8F5A - chains A and E of the 5 polymer chains in the assembly; structure by X-ray diffraction, 1.95 A resolution.

[Chain A]
Molecule: heavy chain HLA-B*57:01
Organism: Homo sapiens
Reference sequence: U6BR87 (U6BR87_HUMAN); residues 1-278 here correspond to UniProt positions 25-302 (UniProt number = residue number + 24)
Amino-acid sequence (278 residues; numbered 1 to 278; the number before each row is that of its first residue):
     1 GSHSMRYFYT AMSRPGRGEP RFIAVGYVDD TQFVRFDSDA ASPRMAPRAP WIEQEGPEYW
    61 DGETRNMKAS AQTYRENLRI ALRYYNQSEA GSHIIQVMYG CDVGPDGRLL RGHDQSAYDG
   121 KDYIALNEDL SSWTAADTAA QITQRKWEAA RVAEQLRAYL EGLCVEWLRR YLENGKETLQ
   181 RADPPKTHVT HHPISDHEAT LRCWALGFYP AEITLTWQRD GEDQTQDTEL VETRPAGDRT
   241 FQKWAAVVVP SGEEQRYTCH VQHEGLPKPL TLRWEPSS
Unresolved in the structure: 277-278
Cystine bridges: C101-C164, C203-C259

[Chain E]
Molecule: TW10 peptide
Amino-acid sequence (10 residues; each row starts with the number of its first residue):
     1 TSTLQEQIGW

[Interface between chain A and chain E]
Contacting residue pairs (44; chain A residue first):
  M5(A) - S2(E)
  Y7(A) - S2(E)  hydrogen bond
  Y7(A) - T3(E)
  Y9(A) - E6(E)
  M45(A) - T3(E)
  Y59(A) - S2(E)
  G62(A) - T1(E)
  E63(A) - T1(E)
  E63(A) - S2(E)  hydrogen bond (side chain-backbone)
  E63(A) - T3(E)  hydrogen bond
  N66(A) - T3(E)  hydrogen bond
  N66(A) - L4(E)  hydrogen bond (side chain-backbone)
  N66(A) - Q5(E)
  M67(A) - T3(E)
  T73(A) - E6(E)
  T73(A) - I8(E)
  Y74(A) - E6(E)  hydrogen bond
  N77(A) - G9(E)
  N77(A) - W10(E)  hydrogen bond (side chain-backbone)
  I80(A) - W10(E)
  Y84(A) - W10(E)  hydrogen bond (side chain-backbone)
  I95(A) - W10(E)  hydrophobic
  Y99(A) - T3(E)
  Y99(A) - L4(E)  hydrogen bond (side chain-backbone)
  A117(A) - W10(E)
  Y123(A) - W10(E)  hydrophobic
  T143(A) - W10(E)  hydrogen bond (side chain-backbone)
  K146(A) - G9(E)
  K146(A) - W10(E)  hydrogen bond (side chain-backbone)
  W147(A) - I8(E)
  W147(A) - G9(E)  hydrogen bond (side chain-backbone)
  W147(A) - W10(E)
  A150(A) - I8(E)  hydrophobic
  V152(A) - I8(E)  hydrophobic
  Q155(A) - L4(E)
  Q155(A) - Q5(E)
  Q155(A) - Q7(E)
  L156(A) - L4(E)  hydrophobic
  Y159(A) - S2(E)  hydrogen bond (side chain-backbone)
  Y159(A) - T3(E)
  Y159(A) - L4(E)
  W167(A) - T1(E)
  W167(A) - S2(E)
  Y171(A) - S2(E)  hydrogen bond
Also at the interface, not in a pair above, chain A (32 interface residues in all): A81, S116, Y118, L163

[Summary]
Chain A and chain E form an interface of 32 and 10 residues respectively; the contacts include 14 hydrogen
bonds. Polar contacts include Y7(A)-S2(E), E63(A)-S2(E) and E63(A)-T3(E).
Chain A is heavy chain HLA-B*57:01 (Homo sapiens) and chain E is TW10 peptide; the structure, Crystal
Structure of KS1 TCR in complex with HLA-B*57:01-TW10, was determined by X-ray diffraction, deposited together
with 8F7M.
